PDB entry 2FNX | X-ray diffraction, 2.70 A resolution | chains A and P

[Chain A]
Molecule: Phospholipase A2 VRV-PL-VIIIa
From: Daboia russellii pulchella
Notes: EC 3.1.1.4
UniProt: P59071 (PA28_DABRP); residue numbers follow UniProt; this construct covers 1-14, 16-56, 67-86, 88-121
Amino-acid sequence (121 residues; each row starts with the number of its first residue; note: 12 numbers in that range are skipped by the numbering (no residue carries them; nothing is unmodelled there)):
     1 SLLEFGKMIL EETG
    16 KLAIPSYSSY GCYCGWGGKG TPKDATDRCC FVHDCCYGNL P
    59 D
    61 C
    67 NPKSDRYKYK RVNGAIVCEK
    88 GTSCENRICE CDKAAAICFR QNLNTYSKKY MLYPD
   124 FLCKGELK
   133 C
Disulfide bonds: Cys27-Cys126, Cys29-Cys45, Cys44-Cys105, Cys50-Cys133, Cys51-Cys98, Cys61-Cys91, Cys84-Cys96

[Chain P]
Molecule: Inhibitor peptide
Amino-acid sequence (4 residues; numbered 1 to 4; the number before each row is that of its first residue):
     1 VIAK

[Interface between chain A and chain P]
Contacting residue pairs (19):
  Leu2(A) - Val1(P)  hydrogen bond (backbone-backbone)
  Leu2(A) - Ile2(P)
  Leu2(A) - Ala3(P)
  Leu3(A) - Val1(P)  hydrogen bond (backbone-backbone)
  Phe5(A) - Ile2(P)  hydrophobic
  Gly6(A) - Val1(P)
  Gly6(A) - Ile2(P)
  Ala18(A) - Val1(P)
  Ala18(A) - Ile2(P)  hydrophobic
  Ile19(A) - Val1(P)  hydrogen bond (backbone-backbone)
  Ile19(A) - Ile2(P)  hydrophobic
  Tyr22(A) - Ile2(P)  hydrophobic
  Tyr28(A) - Lys4(P)  hydrogen bond (backbone-side chain)
  Gly30(A) - Ala3(P)
  Gly30(A) - Lys4(P)  hydrogen bond (backbone-backbone)
  Trp31(A) - Lys4(P)
  Gly32(A) - Lys4(P)
  Asp49(A) - Lys4(P)  salt bridge
  Lys69(A) - Lys4(P)  hydrogen bond (side chain-backbone)
Other interface residues (no listed pair), chain A (17 interface residues in all): Lys7, Ile9, Ser23, Cys29

[In short]
Chain A and chain P form an interface of 17 and 4 residues respectively, with 6 hydrogen bonds and 1 salt
bridge. Polar pairs include Asp49(A)-Lys4(P), Tyr28(A)-Lys4(P) and Lys69(A)-Lys4(P).
Chain A is Phospholipase A2 VRV-PL-VIIIa (Daboia russellii pulchella) and chain P is Inhibitor peptide; the
structure, Design of Specific Peptide Inhibitors of Phospholipase A2 (PLA2): Crystal Structure of the Complex
of PLA2 ..., was determined by X-ray diffraction.
